Entry 3N6R (X-ray diffraction, 3.20 A resolution); this record covers chains B and L of the 12 polymer chains in the assembly.

[Chain B (and L)]
Protein: Propionyl-CoA carboxylase, beta subunit
Source organism: Roseobacter denitrificans
Notes: EC 6.4.1.3; chain L of this document is another copy of the same molecule, construct and numbering; everything in this record applies to it too
Reference sequence: Q168G2 (Q168G2_ROSDO); the construct lacks a stretch of the UniProt sequence and is renumbered around it, so the offset changes along the chain: 32-95 = UniProt 1-64; 98-476 = UniProt 65-443; 477-539 = UniProt 448-510
Chain sequence (531 residues; numbered 11 to 539 plus 4 insertion-coded residues; 2 numbers in that range are skipped by the numbering (no residue carries them; nothing is unmodelled there); the number before each row is that of its first residue; a row labelled like 476A-476D holds insertion residues (476A, then the next letters in order)):
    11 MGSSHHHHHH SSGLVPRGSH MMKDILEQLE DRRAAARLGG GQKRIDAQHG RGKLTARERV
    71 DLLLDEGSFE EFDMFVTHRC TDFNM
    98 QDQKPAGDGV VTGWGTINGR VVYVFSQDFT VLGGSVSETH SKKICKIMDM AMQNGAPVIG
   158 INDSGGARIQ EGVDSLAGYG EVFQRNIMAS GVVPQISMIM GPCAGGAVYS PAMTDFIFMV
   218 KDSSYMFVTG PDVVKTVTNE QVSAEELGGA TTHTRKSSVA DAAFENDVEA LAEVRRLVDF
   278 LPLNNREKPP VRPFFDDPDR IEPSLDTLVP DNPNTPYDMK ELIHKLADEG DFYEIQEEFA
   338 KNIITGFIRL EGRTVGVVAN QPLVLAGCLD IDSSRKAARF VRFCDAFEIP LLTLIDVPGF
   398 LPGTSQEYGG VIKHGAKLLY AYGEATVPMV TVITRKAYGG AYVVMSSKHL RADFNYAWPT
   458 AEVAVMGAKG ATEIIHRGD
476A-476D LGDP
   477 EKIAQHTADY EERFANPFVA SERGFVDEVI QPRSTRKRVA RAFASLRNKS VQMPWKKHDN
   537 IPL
Not modelled in the structure: 11-35
Differences from the reference sequence: expression tag (11-31)
Small-molecule neighbours:
  - BTI (5-(hexahydro-2-oxo-1H-thieno[3,4-d]imidazol-6-yl)pentanal), molecule 1: Thr226, Val230, Thr233, Val234
  - BTI, molecule 2: Cys365, Pro395, Gly396, Phe397, Pro399
Swiss-Prot annotation at these positions:
  - region: Asp325 to Gln358 (Acyl-CoA binding)
What the authors report for this chain:
  - binding site for BTI: Phe397
  - disease-associated variants - R165Q, R165W: decreased binding to CoA (proposed by the authors, not directly observed)

[Chain B / chain L interface]
Contacting residue pairs - 4 pairs, chain B then chain L:
  Arg89(B) - Arg89(L)
  Arg89(B) - Glu135(L)  salt bridge
  Thr91(B) - Thr91(L)
  Glu135(B) - Arg89(L)  salt bridge
Other interface residues (no listed pair), chain B (4 interface residues in all): Asp171
Other interface residues (no listed pair), chain L (4 interface residues in all): Asp171

[Overview]
The chain B/chain L interface involves 4 residues from each chain, with 2 salt bridges. Its one salt-bridged
contact is Arg89(B)-Glu135(L). Bound to chain B: compound BTI. From the paper: a binding site for BTI at
Phe397(B); R165Q and R165W of chain B reduce binding to CoA.
Chain B and chain L are both Propionyl-CoA carboxylase, beta subunit (Roseobacter denitrificans); the
structure, CRYSTAL STRUCTURE OF the holoenzyme of PROPIONYL-COA CARBOXYLASE (PCC), was determined by X-ray
diffraction.
